Entry 5U1C (electron microscopy, 3.90 A resolution); this record covers chains A and F of the 10 polymer chains in the assembly.

Chain A:
Molecule: HIV-1 Integrase, Sso7d chimera
Source organism: Sulfolobus solfataricus
UniProtKB: chimeric construct of A0A157T5S7, F2WR39: residues -74 to -11 from A0A157T5S7 (A0A157T5S7_SULSF) positions 5-68 (UniProt number = residue number + 79); residues 1-288 from F2WR39 positions 1-288 (same numbers)
Amino-acid sequence (383 residues; row label = number of the first residue in the row; numbers below 1 keep their minus sign (Met-94 is residue -94)):
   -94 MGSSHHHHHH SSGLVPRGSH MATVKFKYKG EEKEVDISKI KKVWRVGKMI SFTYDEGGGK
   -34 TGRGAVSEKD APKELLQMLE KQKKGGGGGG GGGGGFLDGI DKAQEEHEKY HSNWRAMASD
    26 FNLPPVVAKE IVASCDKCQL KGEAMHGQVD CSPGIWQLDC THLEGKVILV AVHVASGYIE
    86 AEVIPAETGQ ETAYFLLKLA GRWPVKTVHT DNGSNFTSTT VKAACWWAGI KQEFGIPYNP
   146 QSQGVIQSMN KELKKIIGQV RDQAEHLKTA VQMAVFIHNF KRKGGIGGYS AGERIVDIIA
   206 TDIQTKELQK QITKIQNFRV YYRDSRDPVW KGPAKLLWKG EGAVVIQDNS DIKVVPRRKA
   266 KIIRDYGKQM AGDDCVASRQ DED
Unresolved in the structure: -94 to 0, 205-222, 270-288
Sequence notes: expression tag (-94 to -75); linker (-10 to 0); engineered mutation Gln152 (Glu in F2WR39)
Metal / ion sites: Zn2+: His12, His16, Cys40, Cys43; Mg2+: Asp64, Asp116 (shared with 1 residue of chain J)
From the paper describing this entry:
  - binding site for the 23-nt DNA strand: Lys46
  - binding site for the 37-nt DNA strand: Lys156, Lys159, Arg231
  - binding site for the 23-nt DNA strand: Lys160
  - specificity-determining residues: Ser119, Arg231 (citing earlier work)
  - mutagenesis - E35K (2-fold), K46E (5-fold), E212K (>10-fold), K240E (>10-fold), I257D (>10-fold): decreased growth
  - mutagenesis - K46A: unchanged growth (citing earlier work)
  - mutagenesis - K46E: decreased catalytic activity
  - conformationally variable residues (order/disorder transition): Thr206 to Ile220

Chain F:
Molecule: 37-nt DNA strand
Sequence (37 nucleotides; numbered 1 to 37; the number before each row is that of its first residue):
     1 CAGTGTGGAA AATCTCTAGC AGTTACAGTC AGCGTAC
Unresolved in the structure: 1-9, 35-37
Metal / ion sites: Mg2+: DG22 (shared with 2 residues of chain C)

How chain A and chain F interact:
Pairs across the interface (20):
  Pro30(A) - DA11(F)  phosphate contact
  Val31(A) - DA10(F)  sugar contact
  Lys46(A) - DT17(F)  base contact
  Ala49(A) - DC16(F)  base contact
  Ala49(A) - DT17(F)  sugar contact
  Met50(A) - DC16(F)  sugar contact
  Met50(A) - DT17(F)  sugar contact
  His51(A) - DT17(F)  salt bridge to the phosphate
  Glu92(A) - DT29(F)  phosphate contact
  Thr93(A) - DT29(F)  phosphate contact
  Thr93(A) - DC30(F)  hydrogen bond to the phosphate
  Gly94(A) - DC30(F)  hydrogen bond to the phosphate
  Ser119(A) - DT29(F)  hydrogen bond to the sugar
  Thr122(A) - DA31(F)  sugar contact
  Ser123(A) - DC30(F)  phosphate contact
  Ser123(A) - DA31(F)  phosphate contact
  Thr124(A) - DA31(F)  hydrogen bond to the phosphate
  Arg228(A) - DA18(F)  hydrogen bond to the phosphate
  Arg228(A) - DG19(F)  salt bridge to the phosphate
  Arg263(A) - DA18(F)  salt bridge to the phosphate
Also at the interface, not in a pair above, chain A (17 interface residues in all): Asn120, Arg231
Also at the interface, not in a pair above, chain F (11 interface residues in all): DA25, DG28

Overview:
Chain A and chain F form an interface of 17 and 11 residues respectively, with 5 hydrogen bonds and 3 salt
bridges. Polar pairs include Ser119(A)-DT29(F), Thr93(A)-DC30(F) and Gly94(A)-DC30(F). The paper reports a
binding site for the 37-nt DNA strand at Lys156(A), Lys159(A) and Arg231(A); E35K, K46E and E212K of chain A,
among others, reduce growth; 6 substitutions were tested in all.
Chain A is HIV-1 Integrase, Sso7d chimera (Sulfolobus solfataricus) and chain F is a 37-nt DNA strand; the
structure, Structure of tetrameric HIV-1 Strand Transfer Complex Intasome, was determined by electron
microscopy.
